6HL4 - chains A and B; structure by X-ray diffraction, 2.06 A resolution.

[Chain A]
Protein: NADH-quinone oxidoreductase subunit E
From: Aquifex aeolicus VF5
Notes: EC 1.6.5.11
UniProt: O66842 (NUOE_AQUAE); residues 1-160 here = UniProt positions 1-160
Chain sequence (160 residues; row label = number of the first residue in the row):
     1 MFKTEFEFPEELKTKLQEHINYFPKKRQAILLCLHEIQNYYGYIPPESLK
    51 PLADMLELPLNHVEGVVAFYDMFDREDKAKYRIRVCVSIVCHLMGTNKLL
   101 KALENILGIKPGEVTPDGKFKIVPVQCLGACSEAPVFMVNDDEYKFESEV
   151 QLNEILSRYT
Not modelled in the structure: 1-5
Curated features (UniProtKB/Swiss-Prot):
  - binding site ([2Fe-2S] cluster): Cys86, Cys91, Cys127, Cys131
Metal / ion sites: 2Fe-2S cluster Fe: Cys86, Cys91, Cys127, Cys131
Small-molecule neighbours: 2Fe-2S cluster (FES): Cys86, Ser88, Ile89, Val90, Cys91, Cys127, Leu128, Gly129, Ala130, Cys131, Val136

[Chain B]
Protein: NADH-quinone oxidoreductase subunit F
From: Aquifex aeolicus VF5
Notes: EC 1.6.5.11
UniProt: O66841 (NUOF_AQUAE); residues 1-426 here = UniProt positions 1-426
Chain sequence (434 residues; each row starts with the number of its first residue):
     1 MRSYPAIPRIYAETTLNMLLKRAKKPRVHSIDEYLKDGGYQALEKALNMS
    51 PEEIIDWVDKSTLRGRGGAGFPTGKKWKFAVQNPGPRYFICNADESEPGT
   101 FKDRIIIERDPHLLIEGIIISSYAIGANEAYIYIRGEYPAGYYILRDAIE
   151 EAKKKGFLGKNILGSGFDLEIYVARGAGAYICGEETALIESLEGKRGHPR
   201 LKPPYPVQKGLWGKPTVVNNVETIANVPFIISMGWEEYRYIGPSDYAGPK
   251 LFPVSGKVKKPGVYELPMNTTLREVIFKYAGGTLGNKKVKAVFSGALDCF
   301 SSEELDIPMDYSPLGFGGTGTVIVLTEEDDIVEAALKIAEFYEHETCGQC
   351 TPCRVGCYEQANLLEKIYKGEATEQDWEGFDFVNRNIQPTSICGLGAVAG
   401 RLIRQTLEKFPEEWEKYRKKSASLPLAGHHHHHH
Not modelled in the structure: 1-2, 419-434
Differences from the reference sequence: expression tag (427-434)
Curated features (UniProtKB/Swiss-Prot):
  - binding site (NAD(+)): Gly65 to Gly74
  - binding site (FMN): Gly176 to Thr223
  - binding site ([4Fe-4S] cluster): Cys347, Cys350, Cys353, Cys393
Metal / ion sites: 4Fe-4S cluster Fe: Cys347, Cys350, Cys353, Cys393
Small-molecule neighbours:
  - FMN (flavin mononucleotide): Gly65, Arg66, Gly67, Ala69, Phe71, Lys76, Asn92, Asp94, Glu95, Ser96, Tyr180, Ile181, Gly183, Glu184, Glu185, Val218, Asn219, Asn220, Thr223, Gly394, Leu395
  - 4Fe-4S cluster (SF4): Ile181, Pro199, Thr346, Cys347, Gly348, Gln349, Cys350, Cys353, Ser391, Ile392, Cys393, Leu395, Gly396
Reported in the primary citation:
  - conformationally variable residues: Glu95, Ser96

[Interface between chain A and chain B]
Contacting residue pairs (108; chain A residue first):
  Tyr22(A) - Arg146(B)
  Tyr22(A) - Ile171(B)
  Tyr22(A) - Tyr172(B)
  Tyr22(A) - Val173(B)  hydrogen bond (side chain-backbone)
  Phe23(A) - Tyr131(B)  hydrophobic
  Phe23(A) - Tyr172(B)  hydrophobic
  Phe23(A) - Val173(B)
  Phe23(A) - Ala174(B)  hydrophobic
  Pro24(A) - Glu129(B)
  Pro24(A) - Tyr131(B)
  Pro24(A) - Tyr172(B)  hydrophobic
  Lys25(A) - Trp212(B)
  Arg27(A) - Glu193(B)
  Arg27(A) - Gly194(B)
  Arg27(A) - Trp212(B)
  Gln28(A) - Tyr131(B)  hydrogen bond
  Gln28(A) - Leu192(B)  hydrogen bond (side chain-backbone)
  Gln28(A) - Trp212(B)
  Ile30(A) - Gly194(B)
  Leu31(A) - Arg175(B)
  Leu31(A) - Gly176(B)
  Leu31(A) - Ala177(B)  hydrophobic
  Leu31(A) - Ser191(B)
  Leu32(A) - Tyr142(B)
  Leu32(A) - Val173(B)
  Leu32(A) - Arg175(B)
  His35(A) - Arg175(B)
  His35(A) - Gly176(B)  hydrogen bond (side chain-backbone)
  His35(A) - Ala177(B)
  His62(A) - Gly194(B)  hydrogen bond (side chain-backbone)
  His62(A) - Lys195(B)
  Gly65(A) - Arg196(B)
  Val66(A) - Gly194(B)
  Phe69(A) - Ala179(B)  hydrophobic
  Phe69(A) - Ile181(B)  hydrophobic
  Phe69(A) - Arg196(B)
  Phe69(A) - Gly197(B)
  Phe69(A) - His198(B)
  Tyr70(A) - Ala177(B)
  Tyr70(A) - Cys182(B)  hydrophobic
  Tyr70(A) - Ser191(B)  hydrogen bond
  Tyr70(A) - Lys195(B)  hydrogen bond (side chain-backbone)
  Tyr70(A) - Arg196(B)
  Tyr70(A) - Gly197(B)  hydrogen bond (side chain-backbone)
  Asp71(A) - Ala177(B)  hydrogen bond (backbone-backbone)
  Asp71(A) - Gly178(B)
  Asp71(A) - His344(B)  salt bridge
  Met72(A) - Gly136(B)
  Met72(A) - Glu137(B)
  Met72(A) - Ala177(B)  hydrogen bond (backbone-backbone)
  Met72(A) - Gly178(B)
  Phe73(A) - Ala177(B)  hydrophobic
  Ser88(A) - Pro98(B)
  Ile89(A) - Pro98(B)  hydrophobic
  Ile89(A) - Phe293(B)  hydrophobic
  Ile89(A) - Ala334(B)
  Ile89(A) - Lys337(B)
  Ile89(A) - Ile338(B)  hydrophobic
  Val90(A) - Ser255(B)
  Val90(A) - Gly256(B)
  Val90(A) - Ile323(B)  hydrophobic
  His92(A) - Glu333(B)  salt bridge
  His92(A) - Lys337(B)
  Leu93(A) - Lys257(B)  hydrogen bond (backbone-side chain)
  Leu93(A) - Leu325(B)  hydrophobic
  Met94(A) - Gly256(B)
  Met94(A) - Lys257(B)
  Gln126(A) - Phe341(B)
  Gln126(A) - His344(B)
  Gln126(A) - Glu345(B)
  Cys127(A) - Glu97(B)
  Cys127(A) - Pro98(B)  hydrophobic
  Cys127(A) - Gly99(B)
  Cys127(A) - Arg135(B)  hydrogen bond (backbone-side chain)
  Leu128(A) - Arg104(B)
  Leu128(A) - Arg135(B)
  Leu128(A) - Tyr138(B)
  Gly129(A) - Thr100(B)
  Gly129(A) - Phe101(B)
  Gly129(A) - Arg104(B)  hydrogen bond (backbone-side chain)
  Gly129(A) - Arg135(B)
  Gly129(A) - Tyr138(B)  hydrogen bond (backbone-side chain)
  Ala130(A) - Pro8(B)  hydrophobic
  Ala130(A) - Ile10(B)  hydrophobic
  Ala130(A) - Phe101(B)
  Ala130(A) - Arg104(B)
  Cys131(A) - Gly99(B)  hydrogen bond (side chain-backbone)
  Cys131(A) - Phe101(B)  hydrophobic
  Cys131(A) - Ser255(B)
  Ser132(A) - Ile10(B)
  Ser132(A) - Phe101(B)
  Ser132(A) - Pro261(B)
  Ser132(A) - Gly262(B)
  Glu133(A) - Pro8(B)
  Glu133(A) - Arg9(B)
  Glu133(A) - Ile10(B)
  Met138(A) - Glu137(B)
  Met138(A) - Pro139(B)
  Asp141(A) - Pro5(B)
  Asp141(A) - Pro139(B)
  Asp141(A) - Tyr143(B)
  Asp142(A) - Pro5(B)
  Asp142(A) - Ala6(B)  hydrogen bond (side chain-backbone)
  Glu143(A) - Ala6(B)  hydrogen bond (backbone-backbone)
  Glu143(A) - Ile7(B)
  Glu143(A) - Pro8(B)
  Glu143(A) - Arg104(B)  salt bridge
  Tyr144(A) - Ala6(B)  hydrophobic
Other interface residues (no listed pair), chain A (39 interface residues in all): His19, Val87
Other interface residues (no listed pair), chain B (65 interface residues in all): Tyr11, Ser96, Tyr133, Val254, Leu284, Asp329, Glu340, Cys347
From the paper, about this interface:
  - pairs named by the authors: Cys127(A)-Glu95(B) (water-mediated contact)

[In short]
Chain A and chain B form an interface of 39 and 65 residues respectively, with 17 hydrogen bonds and 3 salt
bridges. Polar pairs include Asp71(A)-His344(B), His92(A)-Glu333(B) and Glu143(A)-Arg104(B). The authors
report a water-mediated contact between Cys127(A) and Glu95(B). Bound to chain A: 2Fe-2S cluster. From the
paper: conformational variability at Glu95(B) and Ser96(B).
Here chain A is NADH-quinone oxidoreductase subunit E and chain B is NADH-quinone oxidoreductase subunit F,
both from Aquifex aeolicus VF5. Entry 6HL4 (wild-type NuoEF from Aquifex aeolicus - reduced form) was
determined by X-ray diffraction (same publication as 6HL2, 6HL3, 6HLA, 6HLI, 6HLJ, 6HLM and 4 further
entries).
